7YFG - chains A and B of the 4 polymer chains in the assembly; structure by electron microscopy, 3.60 A resolution.

== Chain A ==
Molecule: Glutamate receptor ionotropic, NMDA 1
From: Rattus norvegicus
UniProt: P35439 (NMDZ1_RAT); residue numbers follow UniProt; this construct covers 1-847
Chain sequence (866 residues; each row starts with the number of its first residue):
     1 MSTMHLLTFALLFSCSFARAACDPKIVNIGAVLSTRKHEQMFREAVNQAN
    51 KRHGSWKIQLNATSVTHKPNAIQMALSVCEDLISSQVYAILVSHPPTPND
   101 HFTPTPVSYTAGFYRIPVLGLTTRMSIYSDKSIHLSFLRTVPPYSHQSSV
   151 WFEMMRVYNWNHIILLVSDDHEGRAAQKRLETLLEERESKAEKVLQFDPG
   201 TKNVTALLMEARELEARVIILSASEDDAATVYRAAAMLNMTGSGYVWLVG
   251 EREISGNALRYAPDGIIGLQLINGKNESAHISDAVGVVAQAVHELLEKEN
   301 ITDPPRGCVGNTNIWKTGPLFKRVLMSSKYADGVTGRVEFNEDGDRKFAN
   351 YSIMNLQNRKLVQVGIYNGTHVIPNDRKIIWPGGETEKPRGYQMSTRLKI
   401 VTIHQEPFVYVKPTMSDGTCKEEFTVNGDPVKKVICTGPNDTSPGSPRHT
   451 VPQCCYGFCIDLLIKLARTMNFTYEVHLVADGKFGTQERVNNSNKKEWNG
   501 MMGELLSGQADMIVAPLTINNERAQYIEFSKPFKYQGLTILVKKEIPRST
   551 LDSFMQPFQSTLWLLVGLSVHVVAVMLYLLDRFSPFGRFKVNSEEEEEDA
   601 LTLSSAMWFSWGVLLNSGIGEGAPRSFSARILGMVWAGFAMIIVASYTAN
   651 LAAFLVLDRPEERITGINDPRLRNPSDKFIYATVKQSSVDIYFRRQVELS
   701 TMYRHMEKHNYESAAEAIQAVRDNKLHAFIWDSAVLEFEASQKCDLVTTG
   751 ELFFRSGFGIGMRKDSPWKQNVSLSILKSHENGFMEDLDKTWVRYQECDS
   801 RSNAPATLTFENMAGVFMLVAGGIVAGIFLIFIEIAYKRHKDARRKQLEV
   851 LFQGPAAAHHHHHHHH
Disordered / not traced: 1-24, 545-661, 795-866
Sequence notes: expression tag (848-866)
Disulfides: C79-C308, C420-C454, C436-C455
Covalent attachments: N-acetylglucosamine (NAG) linked to N61, N203, N276, N300, N350, N440, N471, N491, N771
Ligand contacts: glycine (GLY): F484, P516, L517, T518, R523, S687, S688, W731, D732, F758
UniProt features mapped onto this chain:
  - region: L603 to P624 (Pore-forming)
  - binding site (glycine): P516, T518, R523, S688, D732
  - glycosylation (N-linked (GlcNAc...) asparagine): N61, N203, N239, N276, N300, N350, N368, N440, N471, N491, N674, N771

== Chain B ==
Molecule: Glutamate receptor ionotropic, NMDA 2C
From: Rattus norvegicus
UniProt: Q00961 (NMDE3_RAT); residue numbers follow UniProt; this construct covers 1-800
Chain sequence (800 residues; row label = number of the first residue in the row):
     1 MGGALGPALLLTSLLGAWARLGAGQGEQAVTVAVVFGSSGPLQTQARTRL
    51 TSQNFLDLPLEIQPLTVGVNNTNPSSILTQICGLLGAARVHGIVFEDNVD
   101 TEAVAQLLDFVSSQTHVPILSISGGSAVVLTPKEPGSAFLQLGVSLEQQL
   151 QVLFKVLEEYDWSAFAVITSLHPGHALFLEGVRAVADASYLSWRLLDVLT
   201 LELGPGGPRARTQRLLRQVDAPVLVAYCSREEAEVLFAEAAQAGLVGPGH
   251 VWLVPNLALGSTDAPPAAFPVGLISVVTESWRLSLRQKVRDGVAILALGA
   301 HSYRRQYGTLPAPAGDCRSHPGPVSPAREAFYRHLLNVTWEGRDFSFSPG
   351 GYLVRPTMVVIALNRHRLWEMVGRWDHGVLYMKYPVWPRYSTSLQPVVDS
   401 RHLTVATLEERPFVIVESPDPGTGGCVPNTVPCRRQSNHTFSSGDLTPYT
   451 KLCCKGFCIDILKKLAKVVKFSYDLYLVTNGKHGKRVRGVWNGMIGEVYY
   501 KRADMAIGSLTINEERSEIIDFSVPFVETGISVMVSRSNGTVSPSAFLEP
   551 YSPAVWVMMFVMCLTVVAITVFMFEYFSPVSYNQNLTKGKKPGGPSFTIG
   601 KSVWLLWALVFNNSVPIENPRGTTSKIMVLVWAFFAVIFLASYTANLAAF
   651 MIQEQYIDTVSGLSDKKFQRPQDQYPPFRFGTVPNGSTERNIRSNYRDMH
   701 THMVKFNQRSVEDALTSLKMGKLDAFIYDAAVLNYMAGKDEGCKLVTIGS
   751 GKVFATTGYGIAMQKDSHWKRAIDLALLQLLGDGETQKLETVWLSGICQN
Disordered / not traced: 1-28, 539-657, 800
Disulfides: C426-C453, C433-C454
Covalent attachments: N-acetylglucosamine (NAG) linked to N70, N337, N438, N685
Ligand contacts: glutamic acid (GLU): H483, S509, L510, T511, R516, G686, S687, T688, Y728, D729, Y759
UniProt features mapped onto this chain:
  - region: K601 to P620 (Pore-forming)
  - binding site (L-glutamate): S509, T511, R516, S687, T688, D729
  - site: N612 (Functional determinant of NMDA receptors)
  - glycosylation (N-linked (GlcNAc...) asparagine): N70, N73, N337, N438, N539, N685
  - mutagenesis: P550 (P550R: Changed NMDA glutamate receptor activity characterized by increased glutamate and glycine potency)
From the paper describing this entry:
  - self-association interface (contacts with another copy of this molecule); pairs are residue here / residue on that copy: R211-D220 (salt bridge), R214-D220 (salt bridge)
  - post-translational modification sites: N685

== Interface between chain A and chain B ==
Pairs across the interface - 55 pairs, chain A then chain B:
  P69(A) with H320(B)
  N70(A) with C317(B); H320(B), hydrogen bond
  A71(A) with F110(B), hydrophobic; Q114(B); H320(B)
  I72(A) with C82(B), hydrophobic; Q114(B); C317(B), hydrophobic
  C79(A) with S75(B)
  F102(A) with Q114(B)
  P106(A) with F110(B), hydrophobic
  Y109(A) with Q106(B); F110(B), hydrophobic; E134(B), hydrogen bond
  F113(A) with T72(B); N73(B); P74(B), hydrophobic; A103(B), hydrophobic; L107(B), hydrophobic
  Y114(A) with N73(B); P74(B)
  R115(A) with E102(B), salt bridge
  D130(A) with P132(B)
  K131(A) with P173(B)
  S132(A) with Q106(B), hydrogen bond (backbone-side chain)
  I133(A) with Q106(B), hydrogen bond (backbone-side chain); L130(B), hydrophobic; P132(B), hydrophobic
  K178(A) with E180(B), salt bridge
  C308(A) with N73(B), hydrogen bond (backbone-side chain); S75(B)
  V309(A) with N73(B); S75(B), hydrogen bond (backbone-side chain)
  G310(A) with N73(B)
  N311(A) with N71(B); N73(B)
  T312(A) with N71(B); T72(B)
  R489(A) with D187(B); S189(B), hydrogen bond (side chain-backbone); Y190(B)
  S493(A) with Y190(B)
  N494(A) with A188(B)
  K495(A) with D187(B); A188(B)
  P670(A) with S795(B); G796(B); I797(B), hydrophobic
  R671(A) with I797(B)
  N674(A) with S795(B)
  S700(A) with V427(B); P428(B)
  R704(A) with D420(B), salt bridge; V427(B)
Also at the interface, not in a pair above, chain A (39 interface residues in all): A75, L76, T105, T110, G112, L135, R673, K678, V697
Also at the interface, not in a pair above, chain B (37 interface residues in all): L78, T79, V104, R318, N429, Y735, E741, V792

== In short ==
The interface between chain A and chain B involves 39 residues on one side and 37 on the other, with 7
hydrogen bonds and 3 salt bridges. Polar pairs include R115(A)-E102(B), K178(A)-E180(B) and R704(A)-D420(B).
Chain A binds glycine. From the paper: a modification site at N685(B); a self-association interface involving
R211(B) and R214(B).
Here chain A is Glutamate receptor ionotropic, NMDA 1 and chain B is Glutamate receptor ionotropic, NMDA 2C,
both from Rattus norvegicus. Entry 7YFG (Structure of the Rat GluN1-GluN2C NMDA receptor in complex with
glycine and glutamate (major class in ...) was determined by electron microscopy (same publication as 7YFF,
7YFH, 7YFI, 7YFL, 7YFM, 7YFO, 7YFR and 8HDK).
